7LO8 - chains Z and L of the 3 polymer chains in the assembly; structure by electron microscopy, 3.16 A resolution.

Chain Z:
Protein: Quinolone resistance protein NorA
Organism: Staphylococcus aureus
UniProt: Q53459 (Q53459_STAAU); residue numbers follow UniProt; this construct covers 1-388
Chain sequence (388 residues; row label = number of the first residue in the row):
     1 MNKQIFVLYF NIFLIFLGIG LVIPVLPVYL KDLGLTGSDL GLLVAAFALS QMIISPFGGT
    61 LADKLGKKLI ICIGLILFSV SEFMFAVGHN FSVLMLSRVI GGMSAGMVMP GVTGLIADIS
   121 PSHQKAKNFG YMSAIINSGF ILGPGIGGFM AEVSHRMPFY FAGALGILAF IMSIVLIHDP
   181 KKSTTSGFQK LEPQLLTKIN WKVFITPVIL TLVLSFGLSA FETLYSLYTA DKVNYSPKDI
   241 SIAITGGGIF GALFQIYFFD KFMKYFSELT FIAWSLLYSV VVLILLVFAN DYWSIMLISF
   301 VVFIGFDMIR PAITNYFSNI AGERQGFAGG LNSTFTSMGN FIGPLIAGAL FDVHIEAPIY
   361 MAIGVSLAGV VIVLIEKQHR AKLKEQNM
Not modelled in the structure: 184-197, 384-388
What the authors report for this chain:
  - contacts within the chain: Asp-63/Arg-324
  - mutagenesis - D63N, E222A, E222Q, D307A, D307N: abolished growth
  - mutagenesis - D63A: abolished growth in response to norfloxacin

Chain L:
Protein: Fab36 Light Chain
Organism: Homo sapiens
Chain sequence (238 residues; numbered 1 to 238; the number before each row is that of its first residue):
     1 MKKNIAFLLA SMFVFSIATN AYASDIQMTQ SPSSLSASVG DRVTITCRAS QSVSSAVAWY
    61 QQKPGKAPKL LIYSASSLYS GVPSRFSGSR SGTDFTLTIS SLQPEDFATY YCQQSSSSLI
   121 TFGQGTKVEI KRTVAAPSVF IFPPSDSQLK SGTASVVCLL NNFYPREAKV QWKVDNALQS
   181 GNSQESVTEQ DSKDSTYSLS STLTLSKADY EKHKVYACEV THQGLSSPVT KSFNRGEC
Not modelled in the structure: 1-23
Disulfide bonds: Cys-47/Cys-112, Cys-158/Cys-218

Chain Z / chain L interface:
Pairs across the interface (24):
  Ile-23(Z) / Tyr-79(L)  hydrophobic
  Val-28(Z) / Ser-84(L)
  Lys-31(Z) / Leu-71(L)
  Lys-31(Z) / Phe-86(L)
  Asp-32(Z) / Arg-85(L)  salt bridge
  Thr-36(Z) / Tyr-73(L)
  Gly-37(Z) / Tyr-73(L)
  Leu-40(Z) / Tyr-73(L)  hydrophobic
  Pro-144(Z) / Tyr-79(L)
  Ala-151(Z) / Pro-83(L)
  Ser-226(Z) / Ser-76(L)  hydrogen bond (side chain-backbone)
  Ser-226(Z) / Leu-78(L)
  Leu-227(Z) / Ser-55(L)
  Ala-230(Z) / Ser-54(L)  hydrogen bond (backbone-side chain)
  Asp-231(Z) / Ser-52(L)
  Asp-231(Z) / Ser-55(L)  hydrogen bond
  Asn-234(Z) / Gln-51(L)  hydrogen bond (side chain-backbone)
  Asn-234(Z) / Ser-52(L)
  Asn-234(Z) / Val-53(L)
  Tyr-235(Z) / Val-53(L)
  Tyr-235(Z) / Ser-54(L)  hydrogen bond (backbone-side chain)
  Pro-237(Z) / Ser-77(L)
  Pro-237(Z) / Arg-90(L)
  Asp-352(Z) / Ser-117(L)
Also at the interface, not in a pair above, chain Z (20 interface residues in all): Pro-24, His-155, Ile-355
Also at the interface, not in a pair above, chain L (20 interface residues in all): Val-82, Ser-116, Ser-118
From the paper, about this interface:
  - epitope / paratope residues, chain L: Leu-71(L)

Overview:
Chain Z and chain L each contribute 20 residues to their interface; the contacts include 5 hydrogen bonds and
1 salt bridge. Among the polar pairs are Asp-32(Z)/Arg-85(L), Ser-226(Z)/Ser-76(L) and Ala-230(Z)/Ser-54(L).
The paper reports that D63N, E222A and E222Q of chain Z, among others, abolish growth; the epitope/paratope
residue Leu-71(L); 6 substitutions were tested in all.
Chain Z is Quinolone resistance protein NorA (Staphylococcus aureus) and chain L is Fab36 Light Chain (Homo
sapiens); the structure, NorA in complex with Fab36, was determined by electron microscopy together with 7LO7
from the same study.
